PDB entry 2VM0 | X-ray diffraction, 1.60 A resolution | chain A

[Chain A]
Molecule: Myoglobin
From: Equus caballus
UniProtKB: P68082 (MYG_HORSE); residues 1-153 here correspond to UniProt positions 2-154 (UniProt number = residue number + 1)
Amino-acid sequence (153 residues; each row starts with the number of its first residue):
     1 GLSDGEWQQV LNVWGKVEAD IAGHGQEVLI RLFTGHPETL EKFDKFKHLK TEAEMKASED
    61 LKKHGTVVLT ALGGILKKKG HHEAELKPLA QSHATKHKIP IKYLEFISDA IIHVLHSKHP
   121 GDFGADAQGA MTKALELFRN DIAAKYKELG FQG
UniProt features mapped onto this chain:
  - binding site (nitrite): H64
  - binding site (O2): H64
  - binding site (heme b): H93
  - modified residue: S3 (Phosphoserine)
Ion coordination: heme Fe: H93 (together with hydroxide ion)
Small-molecule neighbours:
  - heme (HEM): L32, T39, K42, F43, K45, H64, V67, V68, A71, L72, L89, S92, H93, H97, I99, Y103, L104, I107, F138
  - hydroxide ion (OH): F43, H64, V68, H93
  - hydrogen peroxide (PEO), molecule 1: G1, L2, W7, K79, G80, L137
  - hydrogen peroxide (PEO), molecule 2: K16, A19, D20, H24, H119
  - hydrogen peroxide (PEO), molecule 3: E59, K62, K63

[Summary]
Chain A binds heme, hydroxide ion and 3 copies of hydrogen peroxide. Curated annotation (UniProt) lists
nitrite-binding residue H64, O2-binding residue H64 and heme b-binding residue H93.
Chain A is Myoglobin (Equus caballus); the structure, Crystal structure of radiation-induced myoglobin
compound II generated after annealing of peroxymyoglobin, was determined by X-ray diffraction together with
2VLX, 2VLY and 2VLZ from the same study.
